PDB entry 7DCH | X-ray diffraction, 1.69 A resolution | chain A

== Chain A ==
Molecule: Alpha-glycosidase
Organism: Weissella cibaria
Sequence (589 residues; each row starts with the number of its first residue):
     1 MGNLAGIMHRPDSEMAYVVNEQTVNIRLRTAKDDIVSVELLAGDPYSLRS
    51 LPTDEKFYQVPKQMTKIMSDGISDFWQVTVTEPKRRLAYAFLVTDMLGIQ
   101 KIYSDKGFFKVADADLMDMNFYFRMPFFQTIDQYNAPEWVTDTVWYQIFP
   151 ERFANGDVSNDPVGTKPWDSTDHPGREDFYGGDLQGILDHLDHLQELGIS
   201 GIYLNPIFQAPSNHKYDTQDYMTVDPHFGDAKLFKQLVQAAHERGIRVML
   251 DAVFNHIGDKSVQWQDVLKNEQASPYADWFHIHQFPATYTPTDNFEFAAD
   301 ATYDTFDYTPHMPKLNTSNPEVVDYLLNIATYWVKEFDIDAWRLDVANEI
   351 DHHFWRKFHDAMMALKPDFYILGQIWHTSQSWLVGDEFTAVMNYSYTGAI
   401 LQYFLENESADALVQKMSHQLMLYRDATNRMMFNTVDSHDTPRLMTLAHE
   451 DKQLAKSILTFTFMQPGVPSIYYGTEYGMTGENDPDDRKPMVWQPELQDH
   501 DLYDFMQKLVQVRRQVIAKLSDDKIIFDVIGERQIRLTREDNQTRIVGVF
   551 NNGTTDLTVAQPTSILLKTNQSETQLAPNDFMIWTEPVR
Not modelled in the structure: 1
Metal / ion sites: Ca2+: Asn155, Asp157, Asn160, Asp161, Gly181, Asp183
Ligand contacts: AC1 (4,6-dideoxy-4-{[(1S,4R,5S,6S)-4,5,6-trihydroxy-3-(hydroxymethyl)cyclohex-2-en-1-yl]amino}-alpha-D-glucopyranose): Arg176, His214, Tyr216, Glu296, Phe306, Met312, His439, Asp440, Asp484, Arg488

== Summary ==
Ligands of chain A: compound AC1. Asn155, Asp157, Asn160, Asp161, Gly181 and Asp183 form the Ca2+ site.
Chain A is Alpha-glycosidase (Weissella cibaria); the structure, Alpha-glucosidase from Weissella cibaria
BBK-1 bound with acarbose, was determined by X-ray diffraction (same publication as 7D9B, 7D9C, 7DCG and
7EHH).
